Entry 1LT3 (X-ray diffraction, 2.00 A resolution); this record covers chains F and G of the 6 polymer chains in the assembly.

# Chain F (and G)
Name: Heat-labile enterotoxin
Source organism: Escherichia coli
Notes: fragment: holotoxin; engineered mutation(s): N40C, G166C; chain G of this document is another copy of the same molecule, construct and numbering; everything in this record applies to it too
UniProtKB: P32890 (ELBP_ECOLI); residues 1-103 here correspond to UniProt positions 22-124 (UniProt number = residue number + 21)
Sequence (103 residues; each row starts with the number of its first residue):
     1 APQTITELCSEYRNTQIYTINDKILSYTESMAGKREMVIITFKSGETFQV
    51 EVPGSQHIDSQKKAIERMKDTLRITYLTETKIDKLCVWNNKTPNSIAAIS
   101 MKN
Disulfide bonds: Cys9-Cys86

# Interface between chain F and chain G
Residue-residue contacts - 60 pairs, chain F then chain G:
  Ala1(F) with Arg35(G); Met37(G), hydrophobic; Gln49(G); Thr92(G), hydrogen bond (backbone-backbone); Pro93(G)
  Pro2(F) with Arg35(G); Ile39(G); Pro93(G)
  Gln3(F) with Ile39(G); Thr47(G); Pro93(G)
  Leu8(F) with Ser30(G); Arg35(G)
  Glu11(F) with Arg35(G), salt bridge
  Tyr12(F) with Ala32(G); Gly33(G), hydrogen bond (side chain-backbone); Arg35(G)
  Ile58(F) with Gly33(G); Lys34(G)
  Ser60(F) with Glu36(G), hydrogen bond
  Gln61(F) with Met31(G), hydrogen bond (side chain-backbone); Ala32(G); Gly33(G); Glu36(G)
  Ala64(F) with Met31(G), hydrophobic; Glu36(G)
  Ile65(F) with Met31(G), hydrophobic
  Arg67(F) with Glu29(G); Glu66(G), salt bridge; Lys69(G); Asp70(G), salt bridge; Arg73(G)
  Met68(F) with Glu29(G), hydrogen bond (backbone-side chain)
  Asp70(F) with Arg73(G)
  Thr71(F) with Glu29(G), hydrogen bond; Arg73(G), hydrogen bond
  Ile74(F) with Leu77(G), hydrophobic
  Thr80(F) with Leu77(G)
  Ile96(F) with Met31(G)
  Ala97(F) with Ser30(G); Met31(G), hydrogen bond (backbone-backbone); Ala32(G), hydrogen bond (backbone-backbone)
  Ala98(F) with Glu29(G); Ser30(G)
  Ile99(F) with Tyr27(G); Thr28(G); Glu29(G), hydrogen bond (backbone-backbone)
  Ser100(F) with Tyr27(G); Thr28(G)
  Met101(F) with Ser26(G); Tyr27(G), hydrogen bond (backbone-backbone); Tyr76(G)
  Lys102(F) with Leu25(G); Ser26(G); Tyr76(G), hydrogen bond (backbone-side chain)
  Asn103(F) with Lys23(G); Ile24(G); Leu25(G), hydrogen bond (backbone-backbone); Tyr76(G), hydrogen bond; Glu79(G)
Other interface residues (no listed pair), chain F (30 interface residues in all): Thr4, Ile5, His57, Thr78, Trp88

# Overview
The interface between chain F and chain G involves 30 residues on one side and 27 on the other, with 14
hydrogen bonds and 3 salt bridges. Polar contacts include Glu11(F)-Arg35(G), Arg67(F)-Glu66(G) and
Arg67(F)-Asp70(G).
Chain F and chain G are both Heat-labile enterotoxin (Escherichia coli); the structure, Heat-labile
enterotoxin double mutant N40C/G166C, was determined by X-ray diffraction.
